5Y6G - chain A; structure by X-ray diffraction, 2.30 A resolution.

Chain A:
Molecule: Flagellar brake protein YcgR
Organism: Escherichia coli K-12
UniProt: P76010 (YCGR_ECOLI); numbering as in UniProt (aligned over 112-244)
Chain sequence (147 residues; numbered 111 to 257; the number before each row is that of its first residue):
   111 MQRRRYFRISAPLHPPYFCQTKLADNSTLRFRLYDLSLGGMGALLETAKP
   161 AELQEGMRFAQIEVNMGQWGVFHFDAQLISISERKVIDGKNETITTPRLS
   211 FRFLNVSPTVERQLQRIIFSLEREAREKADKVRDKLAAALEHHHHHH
Disordered / not traced: 111, 243-257
Construct notes: initiating methionine (111); expression tag (245-257)
Curated features (UniProtKB/Swiss-Prot):
  - mutagenesis: R118 (R118D: Complete loss of c-di-GMP binding in vitro, suppresses pdeH disruption ...), S147 (S147A: Slight increase in affinity for c-di-GMP), Q223 (Q223P: Significant suppression of the pdeH disruption motility phenotype, no binding to FliM; Q223W: Significant suppression of the pdeH disruption motility phenotype), I227 (I227W: Some suppression of the pdeH disruption motility phenotype, no binding to FliM)
Small-molecule neighbours:
  - c-di-GMP (C2E; 9,9'-[(2R,3R,3aS,5S,7aR,9R,10R,10aS,12S,14aR)-3,5,10,12-tetrahydroxy-5,12-dioxidooctahydro-2H,7H-difuro[3,2-d:3',2'-j][1,3,7,9,2,8]tetraoxadiphosphacyclododecine-2,9-diyl]bis(2-amino-1,9-dihydro-6H-purin-6-one)), molecule 1: R113, R114, R118, Y144, I189, S190, S192, R208, S210
  - c-di-GMP (C2E), molecule 2: R113, R114, R115, Y116, R118, D145, L146, S147, G149, G150, M151, G152, I189, R208, L209, S210, F211, R212
From the paper describing this entry:
  - mutagenesis - R113A, R114A (Kd of 21.1 mum), R118A (Kd of 14.33 mum), D145A (Kd of 3.98 mum), R208A: decreased binding to c-di-GMP
  - mutagenesis - R114A, R118A, D145A, I228A, F229A, E232A: abolished binding to MotAc
  - mutagenesis - Q112A, R113A, S147A, R208A: unchanged binding to MotAc
  - mutagenesis - F117A: abolished binding to MotA
  - mutagenesis - Q112A, F117A, I228A, F229A, E232A: unchanged binding to c-di-GMP
  - mutagenesis - R114A, R118A, D145A: abolished signaling in response to bacterial motility
  - mutagenesis - Q112A, R113A, S147A, R208A: decreased signaling
  - mutagenesis - F117A: abolished signaling in response to motility
  - mutagenesis - I228A, F229A, E232A: abolished signaling

Summary:
Ligands of chain A: c-di-GMP. From UniProt: 4 mutagenesis sites. The paper reports that R114A, R118A and
D145A, among others, abolish binding to MotAc; R113A, R114A and R118A, among others, reduce binding to
c-di-GMP; 11 substitutions were tested in all.
Chain A is Flagellar brake protein YcgR (Escherichia coli K-12); the structure, PilZ domain with c-di-GMP of
YcgR from Escherichia coli, was determined by X-ray diffraction, deposited together with 5Y6F and 5Y6H.
